9OXJ - chains L and P of the 45 polymer chains in the assembly; structure by electron microscopy, 3.50 A resolution.

Chain L (and P):
Name: Flagellin
Organism: Shewanella oneidensis MR-1
Notes: chain P of this document is another copy of the same molecule, construct and numbering; everything in this record applies to it too
Reference sequence: Q8ECA5 (Q8ECA5_SHEON); residue numbers follow UniProt; this construct covers 2-273
Amino-acid sequence (272 residues; row label = number of the first residue in the row):
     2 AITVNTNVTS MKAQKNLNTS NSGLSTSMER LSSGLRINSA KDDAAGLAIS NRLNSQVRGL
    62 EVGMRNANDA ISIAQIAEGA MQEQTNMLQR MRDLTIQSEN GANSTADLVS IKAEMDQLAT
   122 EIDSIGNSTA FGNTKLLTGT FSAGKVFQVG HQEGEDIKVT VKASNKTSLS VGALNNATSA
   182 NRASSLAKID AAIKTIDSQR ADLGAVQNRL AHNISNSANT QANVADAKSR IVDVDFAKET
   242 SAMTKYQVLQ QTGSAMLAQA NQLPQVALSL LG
Reported in the primary citation:
  - post-translational modification sites: Ser-143, Ser-180, Ser-185

Chain L / chain P interface:
Pairs across the interface (15; chain L residue first):
  Ala-238(L) with Gln-15(P), hydrogen bond (backbone-side chain); Leu-258(P), hydrophobic
  Thr-241(L) with Asn-262(P)
  Ser-242(L) with Ser-11(P), hydrogen bond; Gln-15(P), hydrogen bond; Asn-262(P), hydrogen bond
  Thr-245(L) with Asn-262(P)
  Lys-246(L) with Val-5(P), hydrogen bond (side chain-backbone); Asn-6(P); Thr-7(P)
  Val-249(L) with Pro-265(P); Gln-266(P)
  Leu-250(L) with Val-5(P), hydrophobic
  Gln-252(L) with Leu-269(P)
  Thr-253(L) with Gly-273(P)
Interface residues without a listed pair, chain L (13 interface residues in all): Asp-236, Lys-239, Ala-256, Gln-260
Interface residues without a listed pair, chain P (14 interface residues in all): Asn-8, Asn-19, Leu-272

In short:
13 residues of chain L face 14 of chain P across their interface; the contacts include 5 hydrogen bonds. Polar
contacts include Ala-238(L)/Gln-15(P), Ser-242(L)/Ser-11(P) and Ser-242(L)/Gln-15(P). The paper reports
modification sites Ser-143(L), Ser-180(L) and Ser-185(L).
Chain L and chain P are both Flagellin (Shewanella oneidensis MR-1); the structure, CryoEM structure of FlaA
filament from Shewanella oneidensis, was determined by electron microscopy (same publication as 9OXK).
